Entry 6A78 (X-ray diffraction, 2.10 A resolution); this record covers chains A and L of the 3 polymer chains in the assembly.

[Chain A]
Protein: Roundabout homolog 1
Source organism: Homo sapiens
Reference sequence: Q9Y6N7 (ROBO1_HUMAN); residues 9-97 here correspond to UniProt positions 455-543 (UniProt number = residue number + 446)
Amino-acid sequence (91 residues; row label = number of the first residue in the row):
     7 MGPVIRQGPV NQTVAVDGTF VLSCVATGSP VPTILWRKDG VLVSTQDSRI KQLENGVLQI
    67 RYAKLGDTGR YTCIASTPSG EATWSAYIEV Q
Unresolved in the structure: 7
Construct notes: expression tag (7-8)
Disulfides: Cys30-Cys79

[Chain L]
Protein: Light chain region of the anti-human Robo1 antibody B5209B scFv
Source organism: Mus musculus
Notes: antibody fragment or engineered binder
Amino-acid sequence (112 residues; row label = number of the first residue in the row; numbers below 1 keep their minus sign (Asp-2 is residue -2)):
    -2 DILDIQMTQS PASLSASVGE TVTITCGASE NIYGALTWYQ RKQGKSPQLL IYGAINLADD
    58 KSSRFSGSGS GRQYSLKISS LHPDDVATYY CQNVLSTPFT FGSGTKLEIK AA
Unresolved in the structure: -2 to -1, 108-109
Disulfides: Cys23-Cys88

[Chain A / chain L interface]
Contacting residue pairs - 12 pairs, chain A then chain L:
  Gly24(A) with Thr94(L)
  Thr25(A) with Leu92(L); Ser93(L); Thr94(L), hydrogen bond (backbone-side chain); Phe96(L)
  Val27(A) with Leu92(L)
  Ser29(A) with Tyr30(L), hydrogen bond
  Asn61(A) with Tyr30(L), hydrogen bond (side chain-backbone)
  Val63(A) with Tyr30(L), hydrophobic
  Gln65(A) with Val91(L), hydrogen bond (side chain-backbone); Leu92(L), hydrogen bond (side chain-backbone)
  Arg67(A) with Phe96(L)
Interface residues without a listed pair, chain A (11 interface residues in all): Phe26, Val31, Glu60
Interface residues without a listed pair, chain L (7 interface residues in all): Gly31

[Overview]
The interface between chain A and chain L involves 11 residues on one side and 7 on the other, with 5 hydrogen
bonds. Polar contacts include Thr25(A)-Thr94(L), Ser29(A)-Tyr30(L) and Asn61(A)-Tyr30(L).
Chain A is Roundabout homolog 1 (Homo sapiens) and chain L is Light chain region of the anti-human Robo1
antibody B5209B scFv (Mus musculus); the structure, Crystal structure of the fifth immunoglobulin domain (Ig5)
of human Robo1 in complex with the scFv ..., was determined by X-ray diffraction, deposited together with
6A76, 6A77 and 6A79.
